PDB entry 8D8J | electron microscopy, 3.80 A resolution | chains a and L of the 16 polymer chains in the assembly

Chain a:
Molecule: 15S ribosomal RNA
Source organism: Saccharomyces cerevisiae
Sequence (1713 nucleotides; numbered -63 to 1649 plus 13 insertion-coded residues; 13 numbers in that range are skipped by the numbering (no residue carries them; nothing is unmodelled there); the number before each row is that of its first residue; a row labelled like 1278A-1278M holds insertion residues (1278A, then the next letters in order); numbers below 1 keep their minus sign (U-63 is residue -63)):
   -63 UUUUAUAUAA UAAUAAUAAU AUAUAUAUAU AUAUAUUAUU AUAUUAGUUA UAUAAUAAGG
    -3 AAAAGUAAAA AAUUUAUAAG AAUAUGAUGU UGGUUCAGAU UAAGCGCUAA AUAAGGACAU
    57 GACACAUGCG AAUCAUACGU UUAUUAUUGA UAAGAUAAUA AAUAUGUGGU GUAAACGUGA
   117 GUAAUUUUAU UAGGAAUUAA UGAACUAUAG AAUAAGCUAA AUACUUAAUA UAUUAUUAUA
   177 UAAAAAUAAU UUAUAUAAUA AAAAGGAUAU AUAUAUAAUA UAUAUUUAUC UAUAGUCAAG
   237 CCAAUAAUGG UUUAGGUAGU AGGUUUAUUA AGAGUUAAAC CUAGCCAACG AUCCAUAAUC
   297 GAUAAUGAAA GUUAGAACGA UCACGUUGAC UCUGAAAUAU AGUCAAUAUC UAUAAGAUAC
   357 AGCAGUGAGG AAUAUUGGAC AAUGAUCGAA AGAUUGAUCC AGUUACUUAU UAGGAUGAUA
   417 UAUAAAAAUA UUUUAUUUUA UUUAUAAAUA UUAAAUAUUU AUAAUAAUAA UAAUAAUAAU
   477 AUAUAUAUAU AAAUUGAUUA AAAAUAAAAU CCAUAAAUAA UUAAAAUAAU GAUAUUAAUU
   537 ACCAUAUAUA UUUUUAUAUG GAUAUAUAUA UUAAUAAUAA UAUUAAUUUU AUUAUUAUUA
   597 AUAAUAUAUU UUAAUAGUCC UGACUAAUAU UUGUGCCAGC AGUCGCGGUA ACACAAAGAG
   657 GGCGAGCGUU AAUCAUAAUG GUUUAAAGGA UCCGUAGAAU GAAUUAUAUA UUAUAAUUUA
   717 GAGUUAAUAA AAUAUAAUUA AAGAAUUAUA AUAGUAAAGA UGAAAUAAUA AUAAUAAUUA
   777 UAAGACUAAU AUAUGUGAAA AUAUUAAUUA AAUAUUAACU GACAUUGAGG GAUUAAAACU
   837 AGAGUAGCGA AACGGAUUCG AUACCCGUGU AGUUCUAGUA GUAAACUAUG AAUACAAUUA
   897 UUUAUAAUAU AUAUUAUAUA UAAAUAAUAA AUGAAAAUGA AAGUAUUCCA CCUGAAGAGU
   957 ACGUUAGCAA UAAUGAAACU CAAAACAAUA GACGGUUACA GACUUAAGCA GUGGAGCAUG
  1017 UUAUUUAAUU CGAUAAUCCA CGACUAACCU UACCAUAUUU UGAAUAUUAU AAUAAUUAUU
  1077 AUAAUUAUUA UAUUACAGGC GUUACAUUGU UGUCUUUAGU UCGUGCUGCA AAGUUUUAGA
  1137 UUAAGUUCAU AAACGAACAA AACUCCAUAU AUAUAAUUUU AAUUAUAUAU AAUUUUAUAU
  1197 UAUUUAUUAA UAUAAAGAAA GGAAUUAAGA CAAAUCAUAA UGAUCCUUAU AAUAUGGGUA
  1257 AUAGACGUGC UAUAAUAAAA UG
1278A-1278M AUAAUAAAAUUAU
  1282 AUAAA
  1297 AUAUAUUUAA UUAUAUUUAA UUAAUAAUAU AAAACAUUUU AAUUUUUAAU AUAUUUUUUU
  1357 AUUAUAUAUU AAUAUGAAUU AUAAUCUGAA AUUCGAUUAU AUGAAAAAAG AAUUGCUAGU
  1417 AAUACGUAAA UUAGUAUGUU ACGGUGAAUA UUCUAACUGU UUCGCACUAA UCACUCAUCA
  1477 CGCGUUGAAA CAUAUUAUUA UCUUAUUAUU UAUAUAAUAU UUUUUAAUAA AUAUUAAUAA
  1537 UUAUUAAUUU AUAUUUAUUU AUAUCAGAAA UAAUAUGAAU UAAUGCGAAG UUGAAAUACA
  1597 GUUACCGUAG GGGAACCUGC GGUGGGCUUA UAAAUAUCUU AAAUAUUCUU ACA
Not modelled in the structure: -54 to -16, 3-7, 86-88, 167-171, 211-213, 421-477, 546-549, 564-599, 705-707, 750-771, 841-869, 880-884, 906-910, 1028-1046, 1075-1077, 1108-1234, 1278A-1278M, 1297-1327, 1339-1367, 1374-1400, 1529-1535, 1592-1649
Ion coordination: Mg2+ site 1: A55, U56, G115; Mg2+ site 2 near A110 (its only coordinating residue here); Mg2+ site 3: G115, A294; Mg2+ site 4: A116, G117, A294; Mg2+ site 5 near A159 (its only coordinating residue here); Mg2+ site 6 near U256 (its only coordinating residue here); Mg2+ site 7: A312, A313; Mg2+ site 8 near G321 (its only coordinating residue here); Mg2+ site 9: G321, U336; Mg2+ site 10: C356, A357; Mg2+ site 11: C376, U379; Mg2+ site 12 near G492 (its only coordinating residue here); 5 more Mg2+ sites not listed

Chain L:
Name: uS12m
Source organism: Saccharomyces cerevisiae
UniProt: A0A6A5Q5F6 (A0A6A5Q5F6_YEASX); residues 1-153 here = UniProt positions 1-153
Amino-acid sequence (153 residues; row label = number of the first residue in the row):
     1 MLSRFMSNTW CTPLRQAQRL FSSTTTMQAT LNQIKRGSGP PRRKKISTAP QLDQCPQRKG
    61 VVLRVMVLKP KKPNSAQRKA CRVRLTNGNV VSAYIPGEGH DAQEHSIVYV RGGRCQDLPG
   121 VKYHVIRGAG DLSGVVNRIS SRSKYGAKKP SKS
Not modelled in the structure: 1-28, 150-153

Interface between chain a and chain L:
Contacting residue pairs (104; chain a residue first):
  G40(a) - Pro56(L)  base contact
  G40(a) - Gln57(L)  hydrogen bond to the base
  C41(a) - Gln57(L)  sugar contact
  G42(a) - Ser143(L)  hydrogen bond to the sugar
  G42(a) - Gly146(L)  sugar contact
  C43(a) - Arg142(L)  hydrogen bond to the sugar
  C43(a) - Ser143(L)  sugar contact
  C43(a) - Ala147(L)  sugar contact
  C43(a) - Lys148(L)  salt bridge to the phosphate
  U44(a) - Lys148(L)  phosphate contact
  U44(a) - Lys149(L)  hydrogen bond to the phosphate
  G366(a) - Arg58(L)  hydrogen bond to the phosphate
  G366(a) - Thr86(L)  phosphate contact
  A367(a) - Cys55(L)  base contact
  A367(a) - Pro56(L)  base contact
  A367(a) - Gln57(L)  base contact
  A367(a) - Arg58(L)  salt bridge to the phosphate
  A367(a) - Lys59(L)  hydrogen bond to the phosphate
  A367(a) - Thr86(L)  hydrogen bond to the phosphate
  A367(a) - Tyr109(L)  sugar contact
  U614(a) - Arg142(L)  salt bridge to the phosphate
  U614(a) - Ser143(L)  hydrogen bond to the phosphate
  U614(a) - Lys149(L)  phosphate contact
  C615(a) - Ser141(L)  phosphate contact
  C615(a) - Arg142(L)  hydrogen bond to the phosphate
  C615(a) - Ser143(L)  hydrogen bond to the phosphate
  C615(a) - Lys144(L)  phosphate contact
  C616(a) - Ser141(L)  hydrogen bond to the phosphate
  C616(a) - Lys144(L)  salt bridge to the phosphate
  C632(a) - Ser75(L)  hydrogen bond to the phosphate
  C633(a) - Ser75(L)  hydrogen bond to the phosphate
  A634(a) - Ala76(L)  phosphate contact
  A634(a) - Gln77(L)  hydrogen bond to the phosphate
  A634(a) - Lys79(L)  salt bridge to the phosphate
  A634(a) - Glu98(L)  hydrogen bond to the sugar
  G635(a) - Arg78(L)  hydrogen bond to the base
  G635(a) - Lys79(L)  salt bridge to the phosphate
  G635(a) - Gly97(L)  phosphate contact
  G635(a) - Glu98(L)  phosphate contact
  C636(a) - Asn74(L)  base contact
  C636(a) - Arg78(L)  base contact
  C636(a) - Tyr94(L)  hydrogen bond to the phosphate
  C636(a) - Pro96(L)  phosphate contact
  C636(a) - Gly97(L)  hydrogen bond to the phosphate
  C636(a) - Asp117(L)  hydrogen bond to the base
  C636(a) - Tyr145(L)  sugar contact
  A637(a) - Cys115(L)  base contact
  A637(a) - Gln116(L)  base contact
  A637(a) - Asp117(L)  hydrogen bond to the base
  G638(a) - Gln116(L)  hydrogen bond to the phosphate
  U639(a) - Arg114(L)  salt bridge to the phosphate
  U639(a) - Gln116(L)  hydrogen bond to the phosphate
  G641(a) - Asn74(L)  hydrogen bond to the base
  C642(a) - Asn74(L)  hydrogen bond to the base
  G643(a) - Asn74(L)  base contact
  G643(a) - Ser75(L)  hydrogen bond to the base
  A651(a) - Glu98(L)  sugar contact
  A651(a) - Arg138(L)  salt bridge to the phosphate
  A652(a) - Arg138(L)  salt bridge to the phosphate
  A652(a) - Ile139(L)  hydrogen bond to the phosphate
  A652(a) - Ser140(L)  hydrogen bond to the phosphate
  A653(a) - Ile139(L)  phosphate contact
  G664(a) - Lys144(L)  sugar contact
  U665(a) - Arg111(L)  sugar contact
  U666(a) - Pro56(L)  hydrogen bond to the sugar
  U666(a) - Arg111(L)  sugar contact
  U666(a) - Gly112(L)  hydrogen bond to the sugar
  A667(a) - Thr48(L)  hydrogen bond to the phosphate
  A667(a) - Ala49(L)  phosphate contact
  A667(a) - Gln54(L)  hydrogen bond to the sugar
  A667(a) - Cys55(L)  sugar contact
  A667(a) - Pro56(L)  sugar contact
  A667(a) - Gly112(L)  phosphate contact
  A668(a) - Ser47(L)  hydrogen bond to the phosphate
  A668(a) - Gln54(L)  phosphate contact
  U672(a) - Arg43(L)  base contact
  U672(a) - Lys45(L)  base contact
  A674(a) - Gly39(L)  hydrogen bond to the base
  A674(a) - Pro40(L)  base contact
  A674(a) - Pro41(L)  base contact
  G677(a) - Ala29(L)  base contact
  A695(a) - Asn32(L)  sugar contact
  A695(a) - Lys35(L)  salt bridge to the phosphate
  C944(a) - Asn32(L)  phosphate contact
  C945(a) - Thr30(L)  hydrogen bond to the phosphate
  C945(a) - Asn32(L)  phosphate contact
  C945(a) - Gln33(L)  base contact
  C945(a) - Arg36(L)  salt bridge to the phosphate
  A946(a) - Gln33(L)  hydrogen bond to the base
  A946(a) - Arg36(L)  salt bridge to the phosphate
  C947(a) - Ala29(L)  base contact
  C947(a) - Gln33(L)  base contact
  U949(a) - Gly39(L)  base contact
  U949(a) - Pro41(L)  sugar contact
  U976(a) - Pro119(L)  phosphate contact
  U976(a) - Gly120(L)  phosphate contact
  C977(a) - Lys71(L)  salt bridge to the phosphate
  C977(a) - Pro119(L)  phosphate contact
  G1480(a) - Arg64(L)  salt bridge to the phosphate
  G1480(a) - Arg82(L)  salt bridge to the phosphate
  C1582(a) - Pro119(L)  sugar contact
  A1584(a) - Lys69(L)  sugar contact
  A1584(a) - Lys72(L)  hydrogen bond to the phosphate
  A1585(a) - Lys72(L)  salt bridge to the phosphate
Other interface residues (no listed pair), chain a (54 interface residues in all): A39, C650, A673, G676, A694, C948, C975, A978, C1479, U1481
Other interface residues (no listed pair), chain L (67 interface residues in all): Leu31, Ser38, Pro50, Leu52, Pro73, Gly113, Lys122, Ile126, Arg127, Gly128

In short:
The interface between chain a and chain L involves 54 residues on one side and 67 on the other; the contacts
include 36 hydrogen bonds and 16 salt bridges. Polar contacts include G40(a)-Gln57(L), G635(a)-Arg78(L) and
C636(a)-Asp117(L).
Chain a is 15S ribosomal RNA and chain L is uS12m, both from Saccharomyces cerevisiae; the structure, Yeast
mitochondrial small subunit assembly intermediate (State 1), was determined by electron microscopy, deposited
together with 8D8K and 8D8L.
